PDB entry 1EL8 | X-ray diffraction, 1.90 A resolution | chain A

== Chain A ==
Protein: Sarcosine oxidase
Organism: Bacillus sp
Notes: EC 1.5.3.1
UniProtKB: P40859 (MSOX_BACB0); residues 1-389 here correspond to UniProt positions 2-390 (UniProt number = residue number + 1)
Chain sequence (389 residues; numbered 1 to 389; the number before each row is that of its first residue):
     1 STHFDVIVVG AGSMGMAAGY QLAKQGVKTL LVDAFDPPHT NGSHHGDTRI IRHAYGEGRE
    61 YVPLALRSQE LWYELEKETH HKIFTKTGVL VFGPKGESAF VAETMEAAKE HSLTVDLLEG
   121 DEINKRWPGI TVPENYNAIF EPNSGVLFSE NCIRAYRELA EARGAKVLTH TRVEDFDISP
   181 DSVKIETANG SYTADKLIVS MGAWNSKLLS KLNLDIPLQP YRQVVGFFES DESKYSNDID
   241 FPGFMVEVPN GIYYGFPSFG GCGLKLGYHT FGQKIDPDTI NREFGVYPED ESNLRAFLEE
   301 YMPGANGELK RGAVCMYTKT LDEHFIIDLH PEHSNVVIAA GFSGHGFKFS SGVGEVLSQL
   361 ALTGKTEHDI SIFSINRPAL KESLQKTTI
Unresolved in the structure: 386-389
Covalent attachments: flavin-adenine dinucleotide (FAD) linked to Cys315
Small-molecule neighbours:
  - FAD (flavin-adenine dinucleotide): Val9, Gly10, Ala11, Gly12, Ser13, Met14, Val32, Asp33, Ala34, Phe35, Pro37, His39, Gly42, Ser43, His44, Arg49, Ile50, Thr171, Arg172, Val173, Ser200, Met201, Gly202, Trp204, Leu208, Gln223, Val225, Tyr254, Phe256, Met316, Tyr317, Phe342, Gly344, His345, Gly346, Phe347, Lys348
  - MSF ([methylseleno]acetate): Ile50, Arg52, Met245, Tyr254, His269, Tyr317, Gly344, His345, Lys348
UniProt features mapped onto this chain:
  - modified residue: Cys315 (S-8alpha-FAD cysteine)

== Summary ==
Ligands of chain A: compound MSF. Covalently linked flavin-adenine dinucleotide: at Cys315.
Chain A is Sarcosine oxidase (Bacillus sp); the structure, Complex of monomeric sarcosine oxidase with the
inhibitor [methylseleno]cetate, was determined by X-ray diffraction (same publication as 1EL5, 1EL7, 1EL9 and
1ELI).
